Entry 9LNG (electron microscopy, 2.45 A resolution); this record covers chains B and L of the 9 polymer chains in the assembly.

[Chain B]
Protein: Fusion glycoprotein F0
Source organism: Henipavirus nipahense
UniProtKB: Q9IH63 (FUS_NIPAV); residues 27-488 here = UniProt positions 27-488
Chain sequence (495 residues; numbered 27 to 521; the number before each row is that of its first residue):
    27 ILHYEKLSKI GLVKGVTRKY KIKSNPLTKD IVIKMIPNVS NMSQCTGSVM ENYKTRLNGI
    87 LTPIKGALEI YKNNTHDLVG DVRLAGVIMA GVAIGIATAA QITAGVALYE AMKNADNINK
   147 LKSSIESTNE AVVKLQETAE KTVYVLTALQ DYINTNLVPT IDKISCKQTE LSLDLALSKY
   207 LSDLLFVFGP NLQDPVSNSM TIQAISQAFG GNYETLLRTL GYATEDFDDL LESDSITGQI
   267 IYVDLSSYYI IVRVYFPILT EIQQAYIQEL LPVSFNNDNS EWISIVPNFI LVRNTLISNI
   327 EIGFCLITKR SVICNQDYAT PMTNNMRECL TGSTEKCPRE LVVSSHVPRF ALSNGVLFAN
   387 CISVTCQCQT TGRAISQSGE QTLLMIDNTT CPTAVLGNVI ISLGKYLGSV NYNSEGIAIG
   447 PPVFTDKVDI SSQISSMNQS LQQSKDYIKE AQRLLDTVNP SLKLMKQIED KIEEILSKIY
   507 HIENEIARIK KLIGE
Unresolved in the structure: 105-111, 471-521
Sequence notes: expression tag (489-521)
Disulfide bonds: C71-C192, C331-C340, C355-C363, C387-C392, C394-C417
Curated features (UniProtKB/Swiss-Prot):
  - region: L110 to L134 (Fusion peptide)
  - site: R109, L110 (Cleavage)
  - glycosylation (N-linked (GlcNAc...) asparagine): N64, N67, N99, N414, N464
  - natural variant: T250 (T250I: In strain: Isolate NiV/MY/99/VRI-0626), M348 (M348T: In strain: Isolate Malaysian flying-fox)

[Chain L]
Protein: Fab NiF03-3C9 light chain
Source organism: Mus musculus
Notes: antibody fragment or engineered binder
Chain sequence (214 residues; each row starts with the number of its first residue):
     1 DIQMTQSPAS LSASVGETVT ITCGASENIY GALNWFQRKQ GKSPQLLIYG ATNLADGMSS
    61 RFSGSGSGRQ YSLKIGSMHP DDVATYYCQN VLSTPWTFGG GTRLEIKRTV AAPSVFIFPP
   121 SDEQLKSGTA SVVCLLNNFY PREAKVQWKV DNALQSGNSQ ESVTEQDSKD STYSLSSTLT
   181 LSKADYEKHK VYACEVTHQG LSSPVTKSFN RGEC
Unresolved in the structure: 106-214
Disulfide bonds: C23-C88

[Chain B / chain L interface]
Contacting residue pairs - 20 pairs, chain B then chain L:
  N51(B) with W96(L)
  L53(B) with A32(L), hydrophobic; V91(L), hydrophobic; L92(L), hydrophobic
  K55(B) with Y30(L), hydrogen bond (side chain-backbone)
  E166(B) with T52(L); S63(L); G64(L); S65(L); G66(L)
  L246(B) with Y30(L)
  G247(B) with Y30(L)
  Y248(B) with Y30(L); L92(L)
  A249(B) with L92(L); S93(L)
  E251(B) with T94(L), hydrogen bond; P95(L)
  I284(B) with T94(L); W96(L), hydrophobic
Interface residues without a listed pair, chain B (11 interface residues in all): K167

[Summary]
11 residues of chain B face 13 of chain L across their interface; the contacts include 2 hydrogen bonds. Polar
contacts include K55(B)-Y30(L) and E251(B)-T94(L).
Chain B is Fusion glycoprotein F0 (Henipavirus nipahense) and chain L is Fab NiF03-3C9 light chain (Mus
musculus); the structure, An antibody target the fusion protein of Nipah virus, was determined by electron
microscopy.
